PDB entry 7OZK | electron microscopy, 2.31 A resolution | chains B and C of the 4 polymer chains in the assembly

== Chain B ==
Molecule: Capsid protein VP2
Source organism: Human enterovirus 70 (strain J670/71)
Reference sequence: P32537 (POLG_HE701); residues 1-250 here correspond to UniProt positions 70-319 (UniProt number = residue number + 69)
Chain sequence (250 residues; each row starts with the number of its first residue):
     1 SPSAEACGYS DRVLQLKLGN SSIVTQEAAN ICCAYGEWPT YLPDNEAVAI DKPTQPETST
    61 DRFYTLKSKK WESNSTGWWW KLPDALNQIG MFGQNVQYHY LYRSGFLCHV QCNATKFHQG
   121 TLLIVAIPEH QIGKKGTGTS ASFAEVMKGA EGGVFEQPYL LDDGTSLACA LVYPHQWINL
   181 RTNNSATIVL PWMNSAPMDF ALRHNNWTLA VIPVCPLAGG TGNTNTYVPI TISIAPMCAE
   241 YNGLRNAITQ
Not modelled in the structure: 1-9, 249-250
Swiss-Prot annotation at these positions:
  - site: Gln250 (Cleavage)

== Chain C ==
Molecule: Capsid protein VP3
Source organism: Human enterovirus 70 (strain J670/71)
Reference sequence: P32537 (POLG_HE701); residues 1-243 here correspond to UniProt positions 320-562 (UniProt number = residue number + 319)
Chain sequence (243 residues; numbered 1 to 243; the number before each row is that of its first residue):
     1 GVPTCLLPGS NQFLTTDDHS SAPAFPDFSP TPEMHIPGQV HSMLEIVQIE SMMEINNVND
    61 ASGVERLRVQ ISAQSDMDQL LFNIPLDIQL EGPLRNTLLG NISRYYTHWS GSLEMTFMFC
   121 GSFMTTGKLI ICYTPPGGSS PTDRMQAMLA THVVWDFGLQ SSITIIIPWI SGSHYRMFNT
   181 DAKAINANVG YVTCFMQTNL VAPVGAADQC YIVGMVAAKK DFNLRLMRDS PDIGQSAILP
   241 EQA
Residues lining bound ligands: win63843 (W11; 3-{3,5-dimethyl-4-[3-(3-methyl-isoxazol-5-yl)-propoxy]-phenyl}-5-trifluoromethyl-[1,2,4]oxadiazole): Leu14, Ala24, Phe25
Swiss-Prot annotation at these positions:
  - region: Leu239 to Ala243 (Amphipathic alpha-helix)

== How chain B and chain C interact ==
Pairs across the interface - 80 pairs, chain B then chain C:
  Tyr35(B) with Pro37(C); Gly38(C)
  Glu37(B) with His35(C), salt bridge; Pro37(C)
  Glu46(B) with Met34(C); His35(C), hydrogen bond (side chain-backbone)
  Lys116(B) with Ser122(C), hydrogen bond (backbone-side chain); Phe123(C), hydrogen bond (backbone-backbone); Met124(C), hydrogen bond (backbone-backbone)
  Phe117(B) with Ser122(C); Gly205(C); Ala206(C)
  His118(B) with Ser122(C)
  Gln119(B) with Cys120(C); Gly121(C); Ser122(C); Ala207(C); Gln209(C), hydrogen bond (side chain-backbone); Cys210(C), hydrogen bond
  Gly120(B) with Cys120(C)
  Thr121(B) with Met118(C); Cys120(C), hydrogen bond
  Pro158(B) with Val64(C), hydrophobic
  Tyr159(B) with Glu54(C), hydrogen bond; Gly63(C); Arg66(C)
  Ser166(B) with Asn96(C), hydrogen bond
  Leu167(B) with Met52(C); Leu67(C), hydrophobic
  Ala168(B) with Ser51(C), hydrogen bond (backbone-side chain); Met52(C), hydrogen bond (backbone-backbone); Asn96(C)
  Cys169(B) with Ser51(C), hydrogen bond; Asn96(C); Thr97(C); Leu98(C); Asn101(C)
  Leu171(B) with Ile49(C); Glu50(C); Ser51(C); Met215(C), hydrophobic
  Val172(B) with Leu98(C), hydrophobic
  Trp177(B) with Met52(C), hydrophobic; Met118(C), hydrophobic
  Asn179(B) with Met118(C); Phe119(C), hydrogen bond (side chain-backbone); Cys120(C)
  Arg181(B) with Phe119(C); Gly121(C); Ser122(C), hydrogen bond (side chain-backbone); Phe123(C); Thr125(C); Gly158(C), hydrogen bond (side chain-backbone)
  Thr182(B) with Leu159(C); Ser161(C)
  Pro191(B) with Pro37(C), hydrophobic
  Trp192(B) with Pro37(C)
  Met193(B) with Ile36(C), hydrophobic; Pro37(C), hydrophobic
  Asn194(B) with Met34(C)
  Ser195(B) with Met34(C)
  Ala196(B) with Met34(C)
  Pro197(B) with Met34(C)
  Pro213(B) with Val64(C)
  Val214(B) with Met52(C), hydrophobic; Val64(C); Arg68(C), hydrogen bond (backbone-side chain); Val213(C), hydrophobic
  Cys215(B) with Cys120(C), hydrogen bond; Tyr211(C), hydrophobic; Val213(C), hydrophobic
  Pro216(B) with Arg68(C); Tyr211(C)
  Gly219(B) with Ala207(C)
  Gly220(B) with Val204(C); Gly205(C), hydrogen bond (backbone-backbone); Ala206(C); Ala207(C)
  Thr221(B) with Val204(C)
  Asn223(B) with Gly205(C), hydrogen bond (side chain-backbone)
Interface residues without a listed pair, chain B (37 interface residues in all): Ala218
Interface residues without a listed pair, chain C (42 interface residues in all): Ile46, Phe157, Pro203

== Overview ==
The interface between chain B and chain C involves 37 residues on one side and 42 on the other, with 19
hydrogen bonds and 1 salt bridge. Polar contacts include Glu37(B)-His35(C), Glu46(B)-His35(C) and
Lys116(B)-Ser122(C). Ligands of chain C: win63843.
Here chain B is Capsid protein VP2 and chain C is Capsid protein VP3, both from Human enterovirus 70 (strain
J670/71). Entry 7OZK (CryoEM structure of human enterovirus 70 in complex with Pleconaril) was determined by
electron microscopy, deposited together with 7OZL, 7OZI, 7OZJ and 7OPX.
